PDB entry 8JIR | electron microscopy, 2.57 A resolution | chains A and B of the 6 polymer chains in the assembly

# Chain A
Protein: Guanine nucleotide-binding protein G(s) subunit alpha isoforms short
Source organism: Homo sapiens
Sequence (361 residues; numbered 1 to 361; the number before each row is that of its first residue):
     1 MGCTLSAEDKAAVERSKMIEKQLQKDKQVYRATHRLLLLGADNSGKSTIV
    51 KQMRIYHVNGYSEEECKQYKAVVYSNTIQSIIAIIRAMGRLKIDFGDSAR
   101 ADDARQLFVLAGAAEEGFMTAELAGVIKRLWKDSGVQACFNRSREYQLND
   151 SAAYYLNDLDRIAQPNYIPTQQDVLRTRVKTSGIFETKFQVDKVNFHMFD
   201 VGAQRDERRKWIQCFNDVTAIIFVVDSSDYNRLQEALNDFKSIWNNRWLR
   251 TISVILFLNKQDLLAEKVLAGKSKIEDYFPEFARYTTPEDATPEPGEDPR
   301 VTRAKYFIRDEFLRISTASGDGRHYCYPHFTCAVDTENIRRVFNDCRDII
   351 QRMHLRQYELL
Not modelled in the structure: 1-4, 52-179

# Chain B
Protein: Guanine nucleotide-binding protein G(I)/G(S)/G(T) subunit beta-1
Source organism: Rattus norvegicus
UniProtKB: P54311 (GBB1_RAT); residues 2-340 here = UniProt positions 2-340
Sequence (345 residues; each row starts with the number of its first residue; numbers below 1 keep their minus sign (Met-4 is residue -4)):
    -4 MGSLLQSELDQLRQEAEQLKNQIRDARKACADATLSQITNNIDPVGRIQM
    46 RTRRTLRGHLAKIYAMHWGTDSRLLVSASQDGKLIIWDSYTTNKVHAIPL
    96 RSSWVMTCAYAPSGNYVACGGLDNICSIYNLKTREGNVRVSRELAGHTGY
   146 LSCCRFLDDNQIVTSSGDTTCALWDIETGQQTTTFTGHTGDVMSLSLAPD
   196 TRLFVSGACDASAKLWDVREGMCRQTFTGHESDINAICFFPNGNAFATGS
   246 DDATCRLFDLRADQELMTYSHDNIICGITSVSFSKSGRLLLAGYDDFNCN
   296 VWDALKADRAGVLAGHDNRVSCLGVTDDGMAVATGSWDSFLKIWN
Not modelled in the structure: -4 to 0
Differences from the reference sequence: initiating methionine (-4); expression tag (-3 to 1)
Curated features (UniProtKB/Swiss-Prot):
  - modified residue: Ser2 (N-acetylserine), His266 (Phosphohistidine)

# Chain A / chain B interface
Residue-residue contacts - 55 pairs, chain A then chain B:
  Val13(A) - Asn88(B)
  Arg15(A) - Val90(B)  hydrogen bond (side chain-backbone)
  Arg15(A) - His91(B)
  Ser16(A) - Asn88(B)
  Ser16(A) - Lys89(B)  hydrogen bond (side chain-backbone)
  Ile19(A) - Lys89(B)
  Ile19(A) - Val90(B)
  Ile19(A) - His91(B)
  Ile19(A) - Ala92(B)  hydrophobic
  Glu20(A) - Lys89(B)  salt bridge
  Leu23(A) - Gly53(B)
  Leu23(A) - Ala92(B)  hydrophobic
  Asp26(A) - Lys78(B)  salt bridge
  Lys27(A) - Leu55(B)
  Tyr30(A) - Leu55(B)  hydrophobic
  Tyr30(A) - Ala56(B)
  Ser182(A) - Asp118(B)
  Ser182(A) - Asn119(B)
  Gly183(A) - Asp118(B)
  Gly183(A) - Asn119(B)
  Ile184(A) - Asp118(B)  hydrogen bond (backbone-side chain)
  Phe199(A) - Trp99(B)
  Ala203(A) - Asn119(B)  hydrogen bond (backbone-side chain)
  Ala203(A) - Gly144(B)
  Gln204(A) - Leu117(B)  hydrogen bond (side chain-backbone)
  Gln204(A) - Asn119(B)  hydrogen bond
  Gln204(A) - Gly144(B)
  Gln204(A) - Tyr145(B)  hydrogen bond (side chain-backbone)
  Arg205(A) - Gly162(B)  hydrogen bond (side chain-backbone)
  Arg205(A) - Thr164(B)
  Arg205(A) - Gly185(B)
  Arg205(A) - Asp186(B)  salt bridge
  Arg209(A) - Cys204(B)  hydrogen bond (side chain-backbone)
  Arg209(A) - Asp228(B)  salt bridge
  Lys210(A) - Tyr145(B)
  Lys210(A) - Met188(B)
  Lys210(A) - Cys204(B)
  Lys210(A) - Asp228(B)  salt bridge
  Lys210(A) - Asp246(B)  salt bridge
  Trp211(A) - Leu117(B)  hydrophobic
  Trp211(A) - Tyr145(B)
  Gln213(A) - Arg314(B)
  Cys214(A) - Lys57(B)  hydrogen bond (backbone-side chain)
  Cys214(A) - Tyr59(B)
  Cys214(A) - Gln75(B)  hydrogen bond
  Cys214(A) - Trp99(B)
  Cys214(A) - Met101(B)  hydrophobic
  Phe215(A) - Trp99(B)  hydrophobic
  Phe215(A) - Leu117(B)  hydrophobic
  Asn216(A) - Lys57(B)  hydrogen bond
  Asn216(A) - Trp332(B)
  Asp217(A) - Lys57(B)  salt bridge
  Trp248(A) - Asp290(B)
  Trp248(A) - Arg314(B)
  Trp248(A) - Trp332(B)  hydrophobic
Other interface residues (no listed pair), chain A (29 interface residues in all): Ala12, Arg31, Glu207, Val218
Other interface residues (no listed pair), chain B (39 interface residues in all): Arg52, Asp76, Ser97, Ser98, Gly131, Thr143, Asp163, Thr184, Asn230

# Summary
The interface between chain A and chain B involves 29 residues on one side and 39 on the other, with 12
hydrogen bonds and 7 salt bridges. Among the polar pairs are Glu20(A)-Lys89(B), Asp26(A)-Lys78(B) and
Arg205(A)-Asp186(B).
Here chain A is Guanine nucleotide-binding protein G(s) subunit alpha isoforms short (Homo sapiens) and chain
B is Guanine nucleotide-binding protein G(I)/G(S)/G(T) subunit beta-1 (Rattus norvegicus). Entry 8JIR (Cryo-EM
structure of the GLP-1R/GCGR dual agonist SAR425899-bound human GLP-1R-Gs complex) was determined by electron
microscopy (same publication as 8JIS, 8JIQ, 8JIU, 8JIP and 8JIT).
